PDB entry 4FFW | X-ray diffraction, 2.90 A resolution | chains A and B of the 6 polymer chains in the assembly

[Chain A (and B)]
Molecule: Dipeptidyl peptidase 4
Organism: Rattus norvegicus
Notes: EC 3.4.14.5; chain B of this document is another copy of the same molecule, construct and numbering; everything in this record applies to it too
Reference sequence: P14740 (DPP4_RAT); residues 38-767 here = UniProt positions 38-767
Chain sequence (730 residues; each row starts with the number of its first residue):
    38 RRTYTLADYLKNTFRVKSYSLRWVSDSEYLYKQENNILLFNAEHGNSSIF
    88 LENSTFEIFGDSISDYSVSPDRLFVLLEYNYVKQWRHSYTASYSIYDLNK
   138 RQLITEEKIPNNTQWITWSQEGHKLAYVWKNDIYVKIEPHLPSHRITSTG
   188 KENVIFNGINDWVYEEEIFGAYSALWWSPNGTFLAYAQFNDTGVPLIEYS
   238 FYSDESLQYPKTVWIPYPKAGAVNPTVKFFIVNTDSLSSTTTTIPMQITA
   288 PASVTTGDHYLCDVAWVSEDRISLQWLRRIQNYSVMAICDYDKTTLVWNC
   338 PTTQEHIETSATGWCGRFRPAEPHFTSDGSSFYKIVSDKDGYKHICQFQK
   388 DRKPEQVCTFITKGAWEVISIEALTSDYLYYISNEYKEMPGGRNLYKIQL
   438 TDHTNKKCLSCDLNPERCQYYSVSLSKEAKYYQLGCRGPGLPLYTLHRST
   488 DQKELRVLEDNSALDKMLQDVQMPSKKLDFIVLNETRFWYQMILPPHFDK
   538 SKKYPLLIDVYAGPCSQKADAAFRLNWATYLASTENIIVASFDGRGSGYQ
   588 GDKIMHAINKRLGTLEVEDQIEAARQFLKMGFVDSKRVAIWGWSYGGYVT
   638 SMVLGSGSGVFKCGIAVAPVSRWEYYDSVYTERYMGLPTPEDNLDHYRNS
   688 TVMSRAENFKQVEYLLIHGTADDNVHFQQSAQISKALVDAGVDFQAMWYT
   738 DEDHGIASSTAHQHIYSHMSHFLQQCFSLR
Not modelled in the structure: 38, 766-767 (chain B: 38)
UniProt features mapped onto this chain:
  - active site (Charge relay system): Ser631, Asp709, His741
  - glycosylation (N-linked (GlcNAc...) asparagine): Asn83, Asn90, Asn148, Asn217, Asn227, Asn319, Asn521, Asn686
  - mutagenesis: Gly629 (G629A: Reduced activity; G629R: Reduced activity), Trp630 (W630E: No effect on activity), Ser631 (S631A: Reduced activity), Tyr632 (Y632F: No effect on activity; Y632G: Reduced activity; Y632L: Reduced activity), Gly633 (G633A: Reduced activity; G633S: Reduced activity)
Disulfides: Cys326-Cys337, Cys383-Cys395, Cys445-Cys448, Cys455-Cys473, Cys650-Cys763
Small-molecule neighbours: Sitagliptin (715; (2R)-4-oxo-4-[3-(trifluoromethyl)-5,6-dihydro[1,2,4]triazolo[4,3-a]pyrazin-7(8h)-yl]-1-(2,4,5-trifluorophenyl)butan-2-a mine): Arg123, Glu203, Glu204, Ile205, Phe206, Gly207, Phe355, Arg356, Tyr548, Ser631, Tyr632, Val657, Trp660, Tyr663, Tyr667, Asn711, Val712, His741

[How chain A and chain B interact]
Pairs across the interface - 105 pairs, chain A then chain B:
  Pro232(A) - Tyr246(B)
  Leu233(A) - Tyr246(B)
  Ile234(A) - Pro247(B)
  Glu235(A) - Ser237(B)  hydrogen bond (backbone-side chain)
  Glu235(A) - Thr249(B)  hydrogen bond
  Tyr236(A) - Ser237(B)
  Ser237(A) - Glu235(B)  hydrogen bond (side chain-backbone)
  Ser237(A) - Tyr236(B)
  Tyr239(A) - Phe714(B)
  Tyr239(A) - Gln715(B)
  Tyr239(A) - Ala718(B)  hydrophobic
  Tyr239(A) - Gln719(B)
  Ser240(A) - Gln719(B)  hydrogen bond (backbone-side chain)
  Ser240(A) - Lys722(B)  hydrogen bond (backbone-side chain)
  Asp241(A) - Gln719(B)  hydrogen bond (backbone-side chain)
  Glu242(A) - Arg659(B)  salt bridge
  Glu242(A) - Tyr662(B)  hydrogen bond (backbone-side chain)
  Glu242(A) - Thr688(B)
  Glu242(A) - Met690(B)
  Glu242(A) - Gln719(B)
  Ser243(A) - Arg685(B)
  Leu244(A) - Tyr662(B)
  Leu244(A) - Gln715(B)
  Gln245(A) - Lys256(B)
  Gln245(A) - Ala257(B)  hydrogen bond (side chain-backbone)
  Gln245(A) - Glu661(B)  hydrogen bond (side chain-backbone)
  Gln245(A) - Tyr662(B)
  Gln245(A) - Gln715(B)  hydrogen bond (backbone-side chain)
  Tyr246(A) - Pro232(B)
  Tyr246(A) - Leu233(B)
  Tyr246(A) - Tyr254(B)  hydrogen bond (side chain-backbone)
  Tyr246(A) - Pro255(B)
  Tyr246(A) - Lys256(B)  hydrogen bond (side chain-backbone)
  Tyr246(A) - Ala259(B)
  Pro247(A) - Ile234(B)
  Pro247(A) - Gln715(B)
  Thr249(A) - Glu235(B)  hydrogen bond
  Tyr254(A) - Tyr246(B)  hydrogen bond (backbone-side chain)
  Pro255(A) - Tyr246(B)
  Lys256(A) - Gln245(B)
  Lys256(A) - Tyr246(B)  hydrogen bond (backbone-side chain)
  Ala257(A) - Gln245(B)  hydrogen bond (backbone-side chain)
  Ala259(A) - Tyr246(B)
  Arg659(A) - Glu242(B)  salt bridge
  Glu661(A) - Gln245(B)  hydrogen bond (backbone-side chain)
  Tyr662(A) - Glu242(B)  hydrogen bond (side chain-backbone)
  Tyr662(A) - Leu244(B)
  Tyr662(A) - Gln245(B)
  Met690(A) - Glu242(B)
  Phe714(A) - Tyr239(B)
  Phe714(A) - Trp735(B)
  Gln715(A) - Tyr239(B)
  Gln715(A) - Leu244(B)
  Gln715(A) - Gln245(B)  hydrogen bond (side chain-backbone)
  Gln715(A) - Pro247(B)
  Ser717(A) - Trp735(B)
  Ala718(A) - Tyr239(B)  hydrophobic
  Ala718(A) - Trp735(B)
  Ala718(A) - Thr737(B)  hydrogen bond (backbone-side chain)
  Gln719(A) - Tyr239(B)  hydrogen bond (side chain-backbone)
  Gln719(A) - Ser240(B)  hydrogen bond (side chain-backbone)
  Gln719(A) - Asp241(B)  hydrogen bond (side chain-backbone)
  Gln719(A) - Glu242(B)
  Ser721(A) - Trp735(B)  hydrogen bond
  Ser721(A) - Thr737(B)  hydrogen bond
  Lys722(A) - Ser240(B)  hydrogen bond (side chain-backbone)
  Lys722(A) - Thr737(B)
  Val725(A) - Tyr736(B)  hydrophobic
  Val725(A) - Thr747(B)
  Val725(A) - Ala748(B)  hydrophobic
  Val725(A) - His751(B)
  Asp726(A) - Thr747(B)  hydrogen bond
  Val729(A) - His751(B)  hydrogen bond (backbone-side chain)
  Asp730(A) - His751(B)
  Phe731(A) - Met734(B)  hydrophobic
  Phe731(A) - His751(B)
  Phe731(A) - His755(B)
  Gln732(A) - Gln732(B)
  Ala733(A) - Ala733(B)
  Ala733(A) - Met734(B)  hydrophobic
  Met734(A) - Phe731(B)
  Met734(A) - Ala733(B)  hydrophobic
  Met734(A) - Trp735(B)
  Trp735(A) - Phe714(B)  hydrophobic
  Trp735(A) - Ser717(B)
  Trp735(A) - Ala718(B)
  Trp735(A) - Ser721(B)  hydrogen bond
  Trp735(A) - Ala733(B)  hydrophobic
  Trp735(A) - Met734(B)
  Trp735(A) - Trp735(B)
  Tyr736(A) - Val725(B)  hydrophobic
  Thr737(A) - Ala718(B)  hydrogen bond (side chain-backbone)
  Thr737(A) - Ser721(B)  hydrogen bond
  Thr737(A) - Lys722(B)
  Asp738(A) - Lys722(B)
  Thr747(A) - Val725(B)
  Thr747(A) - Asp726(B)  hydrogen bond
  Ala748(A) - Val725(B)  hydrophobic
  His751(A) - Val725(B)
  His751(A) - Val729(B)  hydrogen bond (side chain-backbone)
  His751(A) - Asp730(B)
  His751(A) - Phe731(B)
  His755(A) - Asp730(B)  salt bridge
  His755(A) - Phe731(B)
  His758(A) - Asp730(B)
Other interface residues (no listed pair), chain A (51 interface residues in all): Leu703, Leu724
Other interface residues (no listed pair), chain B (52 interface residues in all): Ser243, Leu703, Leu724, His758

[In short]
51 residues of chain A face 52 of chain B across their interface; the contacts include 33 hydrogen bonds and 3
salt bridges. Polar contacts include Glu242(A)-Arg659(B), His755(A)-Asp730(B) and Glu235(A)-Ser237(B). Ligands
of chain A: Sitagliptin.
Chain A and chain B are both Dipeptidyl peptidase 4 (Rattus norvegicus); the structure, Crystal Structure of
Dipeptidyl Peptidase IV (DPP4, DPP-IV, CD26) in Complex with Fab + sitagliptin, was determined by X-ray
diffraction.
